4OKV - chains B and F of the 3 polymer chains in the assembly; structure by X-ray diffraction, 1.80 A resolution.

== Chain B ==
Protein: light chain of 8H7 mAb
Organism: Mus musculus
Sequence (218 residues; row label = number of the first residue in the row):
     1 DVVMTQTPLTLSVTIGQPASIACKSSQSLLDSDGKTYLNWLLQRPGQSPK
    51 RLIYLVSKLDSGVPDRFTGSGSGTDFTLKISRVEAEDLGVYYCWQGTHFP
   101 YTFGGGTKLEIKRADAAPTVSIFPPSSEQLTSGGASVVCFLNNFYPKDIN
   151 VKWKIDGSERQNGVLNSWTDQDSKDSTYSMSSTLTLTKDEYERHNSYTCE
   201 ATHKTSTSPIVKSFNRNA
Disulfides: C23-C93, C139-C199

== Chain F ==
Protein: Anti-platelet aggregation protein
Organism: Anopheles stephensi
UniProt: Q7YT37 (Q7YT37_ANOST); residues 201-266 here = UniProt positions 201-266
Sequence (66 residues; row label = number of the first residue in the row):
   201 KYSKIKECFDSLADDVKSLVEKSETSYEECSKDKNNPHCGSEGTRELDEG
   251 LIEREQKLSDCIVEKR
Curated features (UniProtKB/Swiss-Prot):
  - mutagenesis: K232 to N235 (Does not affect collagen binding), C239 (C239A: Reduces collagen binding. Abolishes collagen binding; when associated with A-261), C261 (C261A: Abolishes collagen binding; when associated with A-239)
Disulfides: C208-C261, C230-C239

== Interface between chain B and chain F ==
Contacting residue pairs (15; chain B residue first):
  D31(B) - K234(F)  salt bridge
  K35(B) - S231(F)  hydrogen bond (side chain-backbone)
  Y37(B) - S231(F)
  Y37(B) - K232(F)
  Y37(B) - D233(F)
  Y37(B) - K234(F)
  R51(B) - K232(F)
  R51(B) - D233(F)  salt bridge
  Y54(B) - E228(F)  hydrogen bond
  Y54(B) - K232(F)
  L55(B) - S231(F)
  D60(B) - K232(F)  salt bridge
  G96(B) - K234(F)
  T97(B) - K234(F)  hydrogen bond (backbone-side chain)
  Y101(B) - K234(F)
Other interface residues (no listed pair), chain B (13 interface residues in all): N39, K58, S61

== Overview ==
13 residues of chain B face 5 of chain F across their interface, with 3 hydrogen bonds and 3 salt bridges.
Among the polar pairs are D31(B)-K234(F), R51(B)-D233(F) and D60(B)-K232(F). Curated annotation (UniProt)
lists 6 mutagenesis sites on chain F.
Here chain B is light chain of 8H7 mAb (Mus musculus) and chain F is Anti-platelet aggregation protein
(Anopheles stephensi). Entry 4OKV (Crystal structure of anopheline anti-platelet protein with Fab antibody)
was determined by X-ray diffraction.
